PDB entry 7SZ1 | electron microscopy, 3.40 A resolution | chains A and C of the 4 polymer chains in the assembly

== Chain A ==
Molecule: Epidermal growth factor receptor
From: Homo sapiens
Notes: EC 2.7.10.1; engineered mutation(s): L834R
UniProtKB: P00533 (EGFR_HUMAN); residues -23 to 1186 here correspond to UniProt positions 1-1210 (UniProt number = residue number + 24)
Sequence (1210 residues; each row starts with the number of its first residue; numbers below 1 keep their minus sign (Met-23 is residue -23)):
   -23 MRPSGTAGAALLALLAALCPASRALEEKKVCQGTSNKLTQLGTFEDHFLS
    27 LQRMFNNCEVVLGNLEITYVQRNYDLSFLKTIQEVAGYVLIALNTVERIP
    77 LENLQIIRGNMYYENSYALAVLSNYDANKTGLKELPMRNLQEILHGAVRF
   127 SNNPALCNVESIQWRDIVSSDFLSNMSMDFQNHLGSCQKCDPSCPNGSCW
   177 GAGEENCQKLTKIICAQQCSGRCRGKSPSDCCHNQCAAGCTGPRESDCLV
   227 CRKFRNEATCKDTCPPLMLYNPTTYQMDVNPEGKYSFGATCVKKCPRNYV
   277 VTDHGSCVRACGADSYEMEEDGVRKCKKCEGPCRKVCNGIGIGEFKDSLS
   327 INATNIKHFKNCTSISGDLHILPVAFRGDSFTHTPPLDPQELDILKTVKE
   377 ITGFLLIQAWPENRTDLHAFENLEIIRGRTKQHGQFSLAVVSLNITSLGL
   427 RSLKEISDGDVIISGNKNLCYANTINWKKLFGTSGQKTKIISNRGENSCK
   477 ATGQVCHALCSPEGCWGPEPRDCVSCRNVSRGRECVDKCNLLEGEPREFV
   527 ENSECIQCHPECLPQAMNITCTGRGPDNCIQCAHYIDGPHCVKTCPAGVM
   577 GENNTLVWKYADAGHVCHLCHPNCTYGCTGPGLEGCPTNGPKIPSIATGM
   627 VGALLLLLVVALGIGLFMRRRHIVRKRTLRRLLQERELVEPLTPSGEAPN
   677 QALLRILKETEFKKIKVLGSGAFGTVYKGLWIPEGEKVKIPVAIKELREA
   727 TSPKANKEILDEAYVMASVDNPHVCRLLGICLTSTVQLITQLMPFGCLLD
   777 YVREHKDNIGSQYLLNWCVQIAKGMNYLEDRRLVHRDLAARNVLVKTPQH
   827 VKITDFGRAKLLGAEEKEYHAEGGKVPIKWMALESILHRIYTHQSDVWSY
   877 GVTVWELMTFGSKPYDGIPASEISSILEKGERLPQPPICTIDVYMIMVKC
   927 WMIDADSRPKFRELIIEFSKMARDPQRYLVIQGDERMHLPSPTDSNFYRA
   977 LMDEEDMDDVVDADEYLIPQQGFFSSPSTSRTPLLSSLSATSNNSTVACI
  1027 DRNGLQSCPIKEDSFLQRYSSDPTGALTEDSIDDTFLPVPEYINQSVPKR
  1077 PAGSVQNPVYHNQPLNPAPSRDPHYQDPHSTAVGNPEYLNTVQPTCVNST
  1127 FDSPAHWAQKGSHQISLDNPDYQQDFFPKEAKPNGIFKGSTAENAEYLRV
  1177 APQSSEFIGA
Disordered / not traced: -23 to 0, 615-1186
Construct notes: conflict Asn232 (Asp256 in P00533); variant Arg834 (Leu858 in P00533)
Cystine bridges: Cys7-Cys34, Cys133-Cys163, Cys166-Cys175, Cys170-Cys183, Cys191-Cys199, Cys195-Cys207, Cys208-Cys216, Cys212-Cys224, Cys227-Cys236, Cys240-Cys267, Cys271-Cys283, Cys287-Cys302, Cys305-Cys309, Cys313-Cys338, Cys446-Cys475, Cys482-Cys491, Cys486-Cys499, Cys502-Cys511, Cys515-Cys531, Cys534-Cys547, Cys538-Cys555, Cys558-Cys567, Cys571-Cys593, Cys596-Cys604, Cys600-Cys612
UniProt features mapped onto this chain:
  - region: Leu664 to Leu680 (Important for dimerization, phosphorylation and activation)
  - active site: Asp813 (Proton acceptor)
  - binding site (ATP): Leu694 to Val702, Lys721, Thr766, Gln767, Asp831
  - site: Tyr992 (Important for interaction with PIK3C2B)
  - modified residue: Ser205 (Phosphoserine), Thr654 (Phosphothreonine), Thr669 (Phosphothreonine), Ser671 (Phosphoserine), Lys721 (N6-(2-hydroxyisobutyryl)lysine), Tyr845 (Phosphotyrosine), Ser967 (Phosphoserine), Ser971 (Phosphoserine), Tyr974 (Phosphotyrosine), Tyr992 (Phosphotyrosine), Ser1002 (Phosphoserine), Ser1015 (Phosphoserine), Thr1017 (Phosphothreonine), Ser1018 (Phosphoserine), Ser1040 (Phosphoserine), Tyr1045 (Phosphotyrosine), Ser1046 (Phosphoserine), Ser1047 (Phosphoserine), Ser1057 (Phosphoserine), Tyr1068 (Phosphotyrosine) and 5 more in UniProt
  - lipidation (S-palmitoyl cysteine): Cys1025, Cys1122
  - glycosylation (N-linked (GlcNAc...) asparagine): Asn32 (complex), Asn49, Asn104, Asn151, Asn172, Asn328, Asn337, Asn389, Asn420, Asn504, Asn544, Asn579, Asn599 (high mannose)
  - cross-link (Glycyl lysine isopeptide (Lys-Gly)): Lys692 (interchain with G-Cter in ubiquitin), Lys713 (interchain with G-Cter in ubiquitin), Lys730 (interchain with G-Cter in ubiquitin), Lys733 (interchain with G-Cter in ubiquitin), Lys843 (interchain with G-Cter in ubiquitin), Lys905 (interchain with G-Cter in ubiquitin), Lys936 (interchain with G-Cter in ubiquitin), Lys946 (interchain with G-Cter in ubiquitin)

== Chain C ==
Molecule: Epidermal growth factor
From: Homo sapiens
UniProtKB: P01133 (EGF_HUMAN); residues 1-53 here correspond to UniProt positions 971-1023 (UniProt number = residue number + 970)
Sequence (53 residues; numbered 1 to 53; the number before each row is that of its first residue):
     1 NSDSECPLSHDGYCLHDGVCMYIEALDKYACNCVVGYIGERCQYRDLKWW
    51 ELR
Disordered / not traced: 1-4, 52-53
Cystine bridges: Cys6-Cys20, Cys14-Cys31, Cys33-Cys42

== How chain A and chain C interact ==
Pairs across the interface (49):
  Asn12(A) - Gly39(C)  hydrogen bond (side chain-backbone)
  Asn12(A) - Glu40(C)
  Lys13(A) - Glu40(C)
  Leu14(A) - Lys28(C)
  Leu14(A) - Tyr29(C)
  Leu14(A) - Ala30(C)
  Leu14(A) - Cys31(C)
  Thr15(A) - Cys31(C)
  Thr15(A) - Cys33(C)
  Thr15(A) - Gly39(C)
  Thr15(A) - Glu40(C)
  Gln16(A) - Cys31(C)  hydrogen bond (backbone-backbone)
  Gln16(A) - Asn32(C)
  Gln16(A) - Cys33(C)  hydrogen bond (backbone-backbone)
  Gly18(A) - Asn32(C)
  Gly18(A) - Cys33(C)  hydrogen bond (backbone-backbone)
  Arg29(A) - Trp49(C)
  Tyr45(A) - Ile23(C)
  Leu69(A) - Ile23(C)  hydrophobic
  Leu69(A) - Leu26(C)  hydrophobic
  Tyr89(A) - Lys28(C)
  Glu90(A) - Lys28(C)  salt bridge
  Leu98(A) - Leu26(C)  hydrophobic
  Ser99(A) - Ala25(C)
  Leu325(A) - Gln43(C)
  His346(A) - Tyr44(C)
  Pro349(A) - His16(C)
  Val350(A) - Leu15(C)  hydrophobic
  Arg353(A) - Leu15(C)
  Arg353(A) - His16(C)
  Asp355(A) - Gly12(C)
  Asp355(A) - Arg41(C)  salt bridge
  Phe357(A) - Tyr13(C)  hydrophobic
  Phe357(A) - Arg41(C)
  Thr358(A) - Arg41(C)  hydrogen bond
  Gln384(A) - His16(C)
  Gln384(A) - Arg45(C)
  Gln408(A) - Tyr44(C)
  His409(A) - Ile38(C)
  Gln411(A) - Lys48(C)
  Phe412(A) - Leu47(C)  hydrophobic
  Phe412(A) - Lys48(C)
  Ala415(A) - Leu47(C)  hydrophobic
  Ile438(A) - Leu47(C)  hydrophobic
  Ser440(A) - Glu51(C)
  Lys465(A) - Leu47(C)  hydrogen bond (side chain-backbone)
  Lys465(A) - Trp50(C)
  Ile467(A) - Glu51(C)
  Ser468(A) - Glu51(C)
Also at the interface, not in a pair above, chain A (39 interface residues in all): Leu17, Tyr101, Leu348, Ser356, Leu382, Val417, Gly441
Also at the interface, not in a pair above, chain C (30 interface residues in all): Asp11, Met21, Tyr37, Cys42, Asp46

== Overview ==
39 residues of chain A face 30 of chain C across their interface; the contacts include 6 hydrogen bonds and 2
salt bridges. Polar contacts include Glu90(A)-Lys28(C), Asp355(A)-Arg41(C) and Asn12(A)-Gly39(C). Curated
annotation (UniProt) lists active-site residue Asp813(A) and 13 ATP-binding residues on chain A.
Here chain A is Epidermal growth factor receptor and chain C is Epidermal growth factor, both from Homo
sapiens. Entry 7SZ1 (Cryo-EM structure of the extracellular module of the full-length EGFR L834R bound to EGF.
"tips-separated" conformation) was determined by electron microscopy (same publication as 7SYD, 7SYE, 7SZ0,
7SZ5 and 7SZ7).
